Entry 1SFJ (X-ray diffraction, 2.40 A resolution); this record covers chains A and B.

Chain A (and B):
Protein: 3-dehydroquinate dehydratase
Organism: Staphylococcus aureus subsp. aureus
Notes: EC 4.2.1.10; chain B of this document is another copy of the same molecule, construct and numbering; everything in this record applies to it too
UniProtKB: Q6GII7 (AROD_STAAR); residues 1-238 here = UniProt positions 1-238
Sequence (238 residues; each row starts with the number of its first residue):
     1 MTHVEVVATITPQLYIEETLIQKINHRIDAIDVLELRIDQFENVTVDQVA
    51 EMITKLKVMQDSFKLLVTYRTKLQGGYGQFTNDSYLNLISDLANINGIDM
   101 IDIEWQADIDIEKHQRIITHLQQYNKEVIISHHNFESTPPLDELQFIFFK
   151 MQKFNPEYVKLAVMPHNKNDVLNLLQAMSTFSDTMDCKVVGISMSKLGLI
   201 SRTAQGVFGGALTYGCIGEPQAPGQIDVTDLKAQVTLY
Unresolved in the structure: 1-2, 14-17, 57-61 (chain B: 16-17, 57-59)
Covalent attachments: 3-dehydroshikimate (DHK) linked to Lys-160
Residues lining bound ligands: 3-dehydroshikimate (DHK): Thr-9, Glu-35, Arg-37, Thr-68, Arg-70, His-133, Ala-162, Ile-192, Met-194, Arg-202, Tyr-214, Ala-222, Gln-225
Swiss-Prot annotation at these positions:
  - active site: His-133 (Proton donor/acceptor), Lys-160 (Schiff-base intermediate with substrate)
  - binding site (3-dehydroquinate): Glu-35 to Arg-37, Arg-70, Arg-202, Gln-225

How chain A and chain B interact:
Contacting residue pairs (39; chain A residue first):
  Lys-168(A) / Ser-179(B)  hydrogen bond
  Lys-168(A) / Ser-182(B)
  Lys-168(A) / Asp-183(B)  salt bridge
  Lys-168(A) / Val-207(B)
  Lys-168(A) / Phe-208(B)
  Asn-169(A) / Gln-176(B)  hydrogen bond
  Val-171(A) / Phe-208(B)  hydrophobic
  Leu-172(A) / Leu-175(B)  hydrophobic
  Leu-172(A) / Gln-176(B)
  Leu-172(A) / Phe-208(B)  hydrophobic
  Leu-175(A) / Leu-172(B)  hydrophobic
  Gln-176(A) / Asn-169(B)  hydrogen bond
  Gln-176(A) / Leu-172(B)
  Ser-179(A) / Lys-168(B)
  Ser-182(A) / Lys-168(B)  hydrogen bond
  Asp-183(A) / Lys-168(B)  salt bridge
  Lys-196(A) / Met-1(B)
  Lys-196(A) / Leu-237(B)
  Lys-196(A) / Tyr-238(B)
  Leu-197(A) / Met-1(B)
  Leu-197(A) / Val-207(B)
  Leu-199(A) / Leu-237(B)
  Ile-200(A) / Ile-200(B)  hydrophobic
  Thr-203(A) / Tyr-238(B)  hydrogen bond
  Val-207(A) / Lys-168(B)
  Phe-208(A) / Lys-168(B)
  Phe-208(A) / Leu-172(B)  hydrophobic
  Gln-234(A) / Gln-234(B)
  Gln-234(A) / Leu-237(B)
  Gln-234(A) / Tyr-238(B)
  Leu-237(A) / Lys-196(B)
  Leu-237(A) / Leu-199(B)  hydrophobic
  Leu-237(A) / Gln-234(B)
  Tyr-238(A) / Lys-196(B)
  Tyr-238(A) / Leu-199(B)  hydrophobic
  Tyr-238(A) / Ile-200(B)
  Tyr-238(A) / Thr-203(B)  hydrogen bond
  Tyr-238(A) / Gln-234(B)
  Tyr-238(A) / Tyr-238(B)  hydrogen bond
Also at the interface, not in a pair above, chain A (21 interface residues in all): Ala-204, Gly-209
Also at the interface, not in a pair above, chain B (22 interface residues in all): Leu-197, Ala-204, Gly-209, Thr-236

Summary:
The interface between chain A and chain B involves 21 residues on one side and 22 on the other; the contacts
include 7 hydrogen bonds and 2 salt bridges. Among the polar pairs are Lys-168(A)/Asp-183(B),
Lys-168(A)/Ser-179(B) and Asn-169(A)/Gln-176(B). Covalently linked 3-dehydroshikimate: at Lys-160(A).
Chain A and chain B are both 3-dehydroquinate dehydratase (Staphylococcus aureus subsp. aureus); the
structure, 2.4A Crystal structure of Staphylococcus aureus type I 3-dehydroquinase, with 3-dehydroquinate
bound, was determined by X-ray diffraction, deposited together with 1SFL.
